Entry 2MIN (X-ray diffraction, 2.03 A resolution); this record covers chains C and D of the 4 polymer chains in the assembly.

# Chain C
Name: Nitrogenase molybdenum iron protein
From: Azotobacter vinelandii
Notes: EC 1.18.6.1
Reference sequence: P07328 (NIFD_AZOVI); residues 2-492 here correspond to UniProt positions 1-491 (UniProt number = residue number - 1)
Chain sequence (491 residues; row label = number of the first residue in the row):
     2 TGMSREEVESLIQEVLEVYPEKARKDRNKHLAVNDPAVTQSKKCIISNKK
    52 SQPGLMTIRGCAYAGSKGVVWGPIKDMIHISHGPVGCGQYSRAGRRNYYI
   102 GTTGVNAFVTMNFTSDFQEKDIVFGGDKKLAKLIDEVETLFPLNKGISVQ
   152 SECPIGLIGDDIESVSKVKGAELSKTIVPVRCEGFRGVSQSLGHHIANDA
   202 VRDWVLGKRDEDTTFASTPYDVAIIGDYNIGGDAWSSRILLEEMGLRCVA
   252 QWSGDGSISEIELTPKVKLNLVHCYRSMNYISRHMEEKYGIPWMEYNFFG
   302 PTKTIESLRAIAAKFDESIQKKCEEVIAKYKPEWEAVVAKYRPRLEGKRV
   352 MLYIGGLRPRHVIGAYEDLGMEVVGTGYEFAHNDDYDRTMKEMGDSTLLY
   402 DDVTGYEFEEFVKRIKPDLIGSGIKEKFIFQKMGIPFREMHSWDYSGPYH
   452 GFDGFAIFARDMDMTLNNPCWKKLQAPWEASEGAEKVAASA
Disordered / not traced: 2-4, 36-44, 482-492
Ion coordination: fe(8)-S(7) cluster Fe: Cys-62, Cys-88, Cys-154 (shared with Cys-70(D), Cys-95(D), Cys-153(D), Ser-188(D) of chain D); fe-mo-s cluster Fe: Cys-275, His-442 (together with 3-hydroxy-3-carboxy-adipic acid)
Ligand contacts:
  - fe-mo-s cluster (CFM): Val-70, Arg-96, His-195, Tyr-229, Ile-231, Cys-275, Arg-277, Ser-278, Ile-355, Gly-356, Gly-357, Leu-358, Arg-359, Pro-360, Phe-381, Met-441, His-442
  - fe(8)-S(7) cluster (CLF): Cys-62, Tyr-64, Pro-85, Val-86, Gly-87, Cys-88, Tyr-91, Glu-153, Cys-154, Glu-184, Gly-185
  - 3-hydroxy-3-carboxy-adipic acid (HCA): Ala-65, Gly-95, Arg-96, Gln-191, Gly-424, Ile-425, Lys-426, Glu-440, His-442

# Chain D
Name: Nitrogenase molybdenum iron protein
From: Azotobacter vinelandii
Notes: EC 1.18.6.1
Reference sequence: P07329 (NIFK_AZOVI); residues 2-523 here correspond to UniProt positions 1-522 (UniProt number = residue number - 1)
Chain sequence (522 residues; row label = number of the first residue in the row):
     2 SQQVDKIKASYPLFLDQDYKDMLAKKRDGFEEKYPQDKIDEVFQWTTTKE
    52 YQELNFQREALTVNPAKACQPLGAVLCALGFEKTMPYVHGSQGCVAYFRS
   102 YFNRHFREPVSCVSDSMTEDAAVFGGQQNMKDGLQNCKATYKPDMIAVST
   152 TCMAEVIGDDLNAFINNSKKEGFIPDEFPVPFAHTPSFVGSHVTGWDNMF
   202 EGIARYFTLKSMDDKVVGSNKKINIVPGFETYLGNFRVIKRMLSEMGVGY
   252 SLLSDPEEVLDTPADGQFRMYAGGTTQEEMKDAPNALNTVLLQPWHLEKT
   302 KKFVEGTWKHEVPKLNIPMGLDWTDEFLMKVSEISGQPIPASLTKERGRL
   352 VDMMTDSHTWLHGKRFALWGDPDFVMGLVKFLLELGCEPVHILCHNGNKR
   402 WKKAVDAILAASPYGKNATVYIGKDLWHLRSLVFTDKPDFMIGNSYGKFI
   452 QRDTLHKGKEFEVPLIRIGFPIFDRHHLHRSTTLGYEGAMQILTTLVNSI
   502 LERLDEETRGMQATDYNHDLVR
Ion coordination: fe(8)-S(7) cluster Fe: Cys-70, Cys-95, Cys-153, Ser-188 (shared with Cys-62(C), Cys-88(C), Cys-154(C) of chain C); Ca2+ site 1: Arg-108, Glu-109 (shared with 2 residues of chain B); Ca2+ site 2: Asp-353, Asp-357 (shared with 2 residues of chain B)
Ligand contacts: fe(8)-S(7) cluster (CLF): Cys-70, Pro-72, Ser-92, Gly-94, Cys-95, Tyr-98, Phe-99, Thr-152, Cys-153, Ser-188

# Chain C / chain D interface
Contacting residue pairs (201):
  Val-19(C) with Ala-140(D)
  Tyr-20(C) with Thr-141(D)
  Pro-21(C) with Gln-136(D); Asn-137(D)
  Lys-23(C) with Asp-133(D), salt bridge
  Ala-24(C) with Asn-137(D)
  Lys-51(C) with Thr-119(D); Glu-120(D), salt bridge
  Ser-52(C) with Gln-93(D), hydrogen bond; Ser-117(D)
  Pro-54(C) with Asp-116(D); Asn-130(D); Gly-134(D); Asn-137(D), hydrogen bond (backbone-side chain)
  Gly-55(C) with Val-114(D); Ser-115(D), hydrogen bond (backbone-backbone); Asp-116(D); Gly-134(D); Cys-138(D); Tyr-142(D)
  Leu-56(C) with Asn-137(D); Thr-141(D); Tyr-142(D), hydrogen bond (backbone-side chain)
  Met-57(C) with Met-86(D), hydrophobic; Arg-100(D); Ser-112(D); Cys-113(D); Val-114(D), hydrophobic; Tyr-142(D)
  Thr-58(C) with Gln-93(D); Arg-100(D)
  Arg-60(C) with Gln-93(D); Ala-97(D)
  Gly-61(C) with Gln-93(D); Gly-94(D)
  Cys-62(C) with Gly-94(D)
  Tyr-64(C) with Tyr-98(D)
  Ala-65(C) with Tyr-98(D)
  Lys-76(C) with Glu-32(D), salt bridge
  Pro-85(C) with Ser-188(D)
  Val-86(C) with Pro-66(D), hydrophobic; Lys-68(D); Ala-69(D); Cys-70(D)
  Gly-87(C) with Cys-70(D)
  Gln-90(C) with Pro-66(D), hydrogen bond (side chain-backbone); Lys-68(D), hydrogen bond (side chain-backbone); Tyr-102(D); Tyr-447(D), hydrogen bond (backbone-side chain)
  Tyr-91(C) with Ala-69(D); Cys-70(D), hydrogen bond (side chain-backbone); Leu-73(D); Tyr-98(D), hydrophobic; Phe-99(D), hydrophobic; Tyr-102(D), hydrophobic
  Ser-92(C) with Tyr-98(D)
  Arg-93(C) with Asn-65(D), hydrogen bond; Tyr-447(D); Phe-450(D)
  Gly-95(C) with Arg-105(D)
  Tyr-99(C) with Ser-11(D)
  Ile-101(C) with Leu-24(D), hydrophobic
  Thr-103(C) with Ile-40(D)
  Thr-104(C) with Arg-453(D)
  Gly-105(C) with Trp-428(D)
  Val-106(C) with Ile-40(D), hydrophobic
  Asn-107(C) with Lys-34(D); Ile-40(D)
  Met-112(C) with Val-64(D), hydrophobic; Asn-65(D); Trp-428(D), hydrophobic
  Asn-113(C) with Thr-63(D); Val-64(D); Asn-65(D), hydrogen bond (backbone-backbone); Pro-66(D)
  Phe-114(C) with Thr-63(D)
  Thr-115(C) with Thr-63(D), hydrogen bond (backbone-backbone)
  Asp-117(C) with Thr-63(D); Lys-68(D), salt bridge
  Phe-118(C) with Phe-189(D)
  Gln-119(C) with Lys-68(D); Phe-189(D)
  Glu-120(C) with Phe-189(D), hydrogen bond (backbone-backbone)
  Ile-123(C) with Phe-189(D), hydrophobic
  Lys-130(C) with Ala-61(D)
  Lys-133(C) with Ala-61(D)
  Leu-134(C) with Ala-61(D); Leu-62(D), hydrophobic
  Glu-137(C) with Arg-59(D); Glu-60(D), hydrogen bond (side chain-backbone); Ala-61(D), hydrogen bond (side chain-backbone); Leu-62(D), hydrogen bond (side chain-backbone)
  Val-138(C) with Leu-62(D), hydrophobic
  Thr-140(C) with Trp-46(D); Leu-55(D)
  Leu-141(C) with Tyr-52(D), hydrogen bond (backbone-side chain); Leu-55(D); Asn-56(D); Arg-59(D)
  Phe-142(C) with Tyr-52(D); Trp-428(D), hydrophobic
  Pro-143(C) with Trp-46(D)
  Leu-144(C) with Tyr-35(D); Lys-39(D); Val-43(D), hydrophobic
  Lys-146(C) with Glu-32(D), hydrogen bond (side chain-backbone); Glu-33(D), hydrogen bond (side chain-backbone)
  Cys-154(C) with Ser-92(D), hydrogen bond
  Pro-155(C) with Cys-153(D), hydrophobic
  Leu-158(C) with Ala-123(D), hydrophobic; Met-154(D), hydrophobic; Val-157(D), hydrophobic
  Ile-159(C) with Val-157(D), hydrophobic
  Phe-186(C) with Thr-119(D); Glu-120(D), hydrogen bond (backbone-backbone); Met-154(D), hydrophobic
  Arg-187(C) with Glu-120(D)
  Gly-188(C) with Thr-119(D); Glu-120(D), hydrogen bond (backbone-side chain)
  Val-189(C) with Gln-93(D), hydrogen bond (backbone-side chain)
  Arg-210(C) with Glu-33(D), salt bridge
  Phe-216(C) with Phe-31(D), hydrophobic
  Gly-232(C) with Ser-11(D); Phe-15(D)
  Gly-233(C) with Phe-15(D)
  Trp-236(C) with Phe-15(D), hydrophobic; Tyr-20(D); Met-23(D); Leu-24(D)
  Ser-237(C) with Phe-15(D); Tyr-20(D)
  Arg-239(C) with Met-23(D); Lys-27(D)
  Ile-240(C) with Asp-19(D); Tyr-20(D), hydrophobic; Met-23(D), hydrogen bond (backbone-side chain)
  Glu-243(C) with Met-23(D); Lys-26(D), salt bridge
  Arg-248(C) with Phe-31(D)
  Cys-249(C) with Phe-31(D)
  Val-250(C) with Phe-31(D)
  Gln-252(C) with Lys-27(D)
  Asp-256(C) with Lys-27(D), salt bridge
  Ser-258(C) with Glu-32(D)
  Ser-260(C) with Phe-31(D), hydrogen bond (side chain-backbone); Glu-32(D), hydrogen bond (side chain-backbone); Glu-33(D)
  Glu-261(C) with Lys-27(D), salt bridge; Phe-31(D); Glu-32(D)
  Lys-330(C) with Ser-2(D)
  Glu-334(C) with Ser-2(D); Gln-3(D), hydrogen bond (side chain-backbone)
  Ala-337(C) with Val-5(D)
  Val-338(C) with Val-5(D)
  Lys-341(C) with Val-5(D); Asp-6(D), salt bridge
  Gly-406(C) with Tyr-142(D), hydrogen bond (backbone-side chain)
  Tyr-407(C) with Thr-141(D); Tyr-142(D), hydrogen bond (backbone-side chain)
  Glu-410(C) with Phe-269(D)
  Ile-425(C) with Ser-101(D); Asn-104(D); Arg-105(D)
  Lys-426(C) with Ala-97(D); Arg-100(D); Ser-101(D); Asn-104(D)
  Phe-429(C) with Asn-104(D); Arg-108(D); Glu-109(D); Pro-110(D)
  Ile-430(C) with Pro-110(D); Phe-269(D), hydrophobic
  Lys-433(C) with Glu-109(D), salt bridge; Pro-110(D); Thr-263(D), hydrogen bond (side chain-backbone); Ala-265(D); Asp-266(D); Gly-267(D), hydrogen bond (backbone-backbone); Gln-268(D), hydrogen bond (backbone-backbone)
  Met-434(C) with Gly-267(D); Gln-268(D); Phe-269(D)
  Gly-448(C) with Ala-10(D); Ser-11(D), hydrogen bond (backbone-backbone)
  Pro-449(C) with Ser-11(D); Phe-15(D), hydrophobic
  Asp-454(C) with Ser-2(D), hydrogen bond (side chain-backbone); Gln-3(D); Tyr-20(D), hydrogen bond
  Ala-457(C) with Gln-3(D); Ile-8(D), hydrophobic
  Ile-458(C) with Gln-3(D); Ile-8(D), hydrophobic; Lys-9(D)
  Arg-461(C) with Ile-8(D); Ala-10(D)
  Leu-475(C) with Ala-265(D); Asp-266(D); Gly-267(D)
Interface residues without a listed pair, chain C (112 interface residues in all): Gln-53, Ile-59, Asp-77, Ile-81, Cys-88, Thr-111, Ser-116, Ser-190, Leu-264, Tyr-331, Thr-405, Gln-432, Glu-480
Interface residues without a listed pair, chain D (100 interface residues in all): Leu-14, Phe-44, Gln-58, Ala-67, Ile-158, Val-190, Gly-191, Pro-264, Met-271, His-396, Leu-427, Asp-454, His-457

# In short
Chain C and chain D form an interface of 112 and 100 residues respectively; the contacts include 34 hydrogen
bonds and 10 salt bridges. Among the polar pairs are Lys-23(C)/Asp-133(D), Lys-51(C)/Glu-120(D) and
Lys-76(C)/Glu-32(D). Fe(8)-S(7) cluster is bound between chain C and chain D.
Here chain C is Nitrogenase molybdenum iron protein and chain D is Nitrogenase molybdenum iron protein, both
from Azotobacter vinelandii. Entry 2MIN (Nitrogenase mofe protein from azotobacter vinelandii, oxidized state)
was determined by X-ray diffraction together with 3MIN from the same study.
